PDB entry 8WEE | X-ray diffraction, 2.19 A resolution | chains A and B

# Chain A
Protein: MDIS1-interacting receptor like kinase 2
Organism: Arabidopsis thaliana
Notes: EC 2.7.11.1
Reference sequence: Q8VZG8 (MIK2_ARATH); residues 1-700 here = UniProt positions 1-700
Chain sequence (712 residues; numbered 1 to 712; the number before each row is that of its first residue):
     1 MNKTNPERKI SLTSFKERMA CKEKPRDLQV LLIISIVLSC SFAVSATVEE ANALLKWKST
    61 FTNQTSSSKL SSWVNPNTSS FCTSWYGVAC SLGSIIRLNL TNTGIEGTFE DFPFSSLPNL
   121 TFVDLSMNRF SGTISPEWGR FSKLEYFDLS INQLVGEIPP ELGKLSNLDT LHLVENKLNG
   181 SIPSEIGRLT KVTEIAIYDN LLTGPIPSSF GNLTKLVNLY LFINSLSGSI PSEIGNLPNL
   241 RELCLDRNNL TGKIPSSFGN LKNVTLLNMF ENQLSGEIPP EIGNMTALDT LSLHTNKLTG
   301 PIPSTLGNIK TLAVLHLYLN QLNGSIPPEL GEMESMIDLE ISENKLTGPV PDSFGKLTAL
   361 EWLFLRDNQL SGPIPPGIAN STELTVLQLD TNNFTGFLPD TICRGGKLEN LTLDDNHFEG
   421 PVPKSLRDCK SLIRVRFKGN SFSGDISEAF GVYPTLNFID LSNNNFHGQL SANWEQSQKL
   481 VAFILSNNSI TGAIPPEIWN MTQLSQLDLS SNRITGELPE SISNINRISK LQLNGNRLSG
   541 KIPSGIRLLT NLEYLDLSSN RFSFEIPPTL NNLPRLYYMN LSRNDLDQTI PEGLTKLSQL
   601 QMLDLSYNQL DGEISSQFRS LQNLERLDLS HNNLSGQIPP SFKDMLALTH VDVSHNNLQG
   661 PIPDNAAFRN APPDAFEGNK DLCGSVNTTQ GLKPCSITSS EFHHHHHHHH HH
Unresolved in the structure: 1-46, 697-712
Disulfide bonds: Cys-82/Cys-90, Cys-403/Cys-429, Cys-683/Cys-695
Glycans and other covalent adducts: N-acetylglucosamine (NAG) linked to Asn-99, Asn-119, Asn-212, Asn-249, Asn-263, Asn-284, Asn-323, Asn-380, Asn-393, Asn-410, Asn-487, Asn-580; glycan linked to Asn-179
Construct notes: engineered mutation Glu-137 (Leu in Q8VZG8), Lys-164 (Asp in Q8VZG8), Phe-564 (Ser in Q8VZG8); expression tag (701-712)
Swiss-Prot annotation at these positions:
  - glycosylation (N-linked (GlcNAc...) asparagine): Asn-63, Asn-77, Asn-99, Asn-119, Asn-179, Asn-212, Asn-249, Asn-263, Asn-284, Asn-323, Asn-380, Asn-393, Asn-410, Asn-487, Asn-500, Asn-580, Asn-633, Asn-687

# Chain B
Protein: Serine-rich endogenous peptide (scoop)
Chain sequence (13 residues; numbered 1 to 13; the number before each row is that of its first residue):
     1 PVRSSQSSQA GGR
Unresolved in the structure: 11-13

# Interface between chain A and chain B
Contacting residue pairs (40; chain A residue first):
  Ser-126(A) with Pro-1(B)
  Asp-148(A) with Pro-1(B)
  Ser-150(A) with Pro-1(B)
  Ile-151(A) with Pro-1(B), hydrophobic
  His-172(A) with Pro-1(B); Val-2(B)
  Val-174(A) with Pro-1(B); Val-2(B), hydrophobic
  Glu-194(A) with Val-2(B)
  Ala-196(A) with Val-2(B), hydrophobic
  Tyr-198(A) with Pro-1(B), hydrogen bond (side chain-backbone); Val-2(B); Arg-3(B), hydrogen bond (side chain-backbone)
  Tyr-220(A) with Val-2(B), hydrophobic; Arg-3(B); Ser-4(B)
  Phe-222(A) with Arg-3(B); Ser-5(B)
  Glu-242(A) with Ser-4(B), hydrogen bond
  Cys-244(A) with Ser-5(B), hydrogen bond
  Asp-246(A) with Ser-5(B), hydrogen bond
  Arg-247(A) with Ser-5(B)
  Leu-266(A) with Ser-4(B)
  Asn-268(A) with Ser-5(B), hydrogen bond; Ser-7(B)
  Phe-270(A) with Gln-6(B); Ser-7(B)
  Ser-292(A) with Ser-7(B), hydrogen bond
  His-294(A) with Ser-7(B)
  His-316(A) with Ser-7(B), hydrogen bond; Ser-8(B); Gln-9(B)
  Tyr-318(A) with Ser-8(B), hydrogen bond (side chain-backbone); Gln-9(B); Ala-10(B)
  Asp-338(A) with Gln-9(B), hydrogen bond
  Glu-340(A) with Gln-9(B); Ala-10(B), hydrogen bond (side chain-backbone)
  Trp-362(A) with Gln-9(B), hydrogen bond
  Phe-364(A) with Ala-10(B)
Also at the interface, not in a pair above, chain A (28 interface residues in all): Ser-342, Glu-343

# Summary
The interface between chain A and chain B involves 28 residues on one side and 10 on the other; the contacts
include 12 hydrogen bonds. Polar pairs include Tyr-198(A)/Pro-1(B), Tyr-198(A)/Arg-3(B) and
Glu-242(A)/Ser-4(B).
Here chain A is MDIS1-interacting receptor like kinase 2 (Arabidopsis thaliana) and chain B is Serine-rich
endogenous peptide (scoop). Entry 8WEE (Crystal structure of Arabidopsis thaliana MIK2 ectodomain in complex
with SCOOP12) was determined by X-ray diffraction together with 8WEC, 8WED and 8WEF from the same study.
